9VEN - chains A and C of the 8 polymer chains in the assembly; structure by electron microscopy, 3.80 A resolution.

[Chain A (and C)]
Protein: Potassium voltage-gated channel subfamily KQT member 1
From: Homo sapiens
Notes: chain C of this document is another copy of the same molecule, construct and numbering; everything in this record applies to it too
UniProt: P51787 (KCNQ1_HUMAN); residue numbers follow UniProt; this construct covers 76-620
Chain sequence (546 residues; numbered 75 to 620; the number before each row is that of its first residue):
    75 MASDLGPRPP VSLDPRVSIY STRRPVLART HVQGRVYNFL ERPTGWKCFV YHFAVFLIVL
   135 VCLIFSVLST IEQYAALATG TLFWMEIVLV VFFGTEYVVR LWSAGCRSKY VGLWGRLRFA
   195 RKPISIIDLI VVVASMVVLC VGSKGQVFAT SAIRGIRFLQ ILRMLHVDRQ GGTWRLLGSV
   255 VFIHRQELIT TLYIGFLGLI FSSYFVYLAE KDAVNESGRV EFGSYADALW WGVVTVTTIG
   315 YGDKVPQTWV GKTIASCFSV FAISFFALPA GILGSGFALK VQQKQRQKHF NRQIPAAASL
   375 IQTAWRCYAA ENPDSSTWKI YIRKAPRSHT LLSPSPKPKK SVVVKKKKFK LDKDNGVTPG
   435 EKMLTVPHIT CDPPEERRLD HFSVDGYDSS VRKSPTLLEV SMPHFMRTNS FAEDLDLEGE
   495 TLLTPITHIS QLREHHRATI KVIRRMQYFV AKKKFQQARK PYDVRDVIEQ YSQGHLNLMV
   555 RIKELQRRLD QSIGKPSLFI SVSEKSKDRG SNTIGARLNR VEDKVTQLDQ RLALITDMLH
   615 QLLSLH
Unresolved in the structure: 75-103, 219-222, 397-505, 569-620
Construct notes: initiating methionine (75)
Small-molecule neighbours: PtdIns(4,5)P2 (PT5; [(2R)-1-octadecanoyloxy-3-[oxidanyl-[(1R,2R,3S,4R,5R,6S)-2,3,6-tris(oxidanyl)-4,5-diphosphonooxy-cyclohexyl]oxy-phospho ryl]oxy-propan-2-yl] (8Z)-icosa-5,8,11,14-tetraenoate): Arg181, Lys183, Tyr184, Lys196, Pro197, Ile198, Trp248, Arg249, Gly252
UniProt features mapped onto this chain:
  - region: Met238 to Gly246 (Interaction with KCNE3), Ala370 to Tyr382 (Interaction with CALM), Lys515 to Phe529 (Interaction with CALM), Pro535 to Leu572 (Interaction with KCNE1 C-terminus), Ile588 to Leu616 (Interaction with AKAP9), Gly589 to His620 (C-terminal assembly domain (tetramerization))
  - binding site (a 1,2-diacyl-sn-glycero-3-phospho-(1D-myo-inositol-4,5-bisphosphate)): Gln244
  - modified residue (Phosphoserine): Ser407, Ser409
  - glycosylation: Asn289 (N-linked (GlcNAc...) asparagine)
  - natural variant: Tyr111 (Y111C: In LQT1; uncertain significance), Glu115 (E115G: In LQT1), Pro117 (P117L: In LQT1; uncertain significance), Cys122 (C122Y: In LQT1), Phe127 (F127L: In LQT1; uncertain significance), Val133 (V133I: In LQT1), Leu134 (L134P: In LQT1; uncertain significance), Cys136 (C136F: In LQT1), Leu137 (L137F: In LQT1; uncertain significance), Ser140 (S140G: In ATFB3), Thr144 (T144A: In LQT1; uncertain significance), Glu146 (E146K: In LQT1; uncertain significance), 154 further natural variant entries in UniProt
  - mutagenesis: Arg231 (R231A: Strongly inhibits SLC5A3 transporter activity), Val324 (V324L: Has a voltage-gated potassium channel activity. Inhibition of voltage-gated potassium channel activity by KCNE4), Lys326 (K326R: Has a voltage-gated potassium channel activity. Disrupts KCNE4-mediated voltage-gated potassium channel activity inhibition), Thr327 (T327V: Has a voltage-gated potassium channel activity. Disrupts KCNE4-mediated voltage-gated potassium channel activity inhibition), Ile328 (I328L: Has a voltage-gated potassium channel activity. Inhibition of voltage-gated potassium channel activity by KCNE4), Ser338 (S338C: Inhibits voltage-gated potassium channel activity), Phe340 (F340C: Inhibits voltage-gated potassium channel activity), Ile375 (I375D: Reduced protein expression, probably due to misfolding and proteasomal degradation. No detectable electrophysiological activity. Reduced electrophysiological activity in the presence of KCNE1), Val516 (V516D: Reduced protein expression, probably due to misfolding and proteasomal degradation. Significantly reduced electrophysiological activity ...), Lys526 (K526N: Decreased interaction with PIP2 and calmodulin/CALM in the presence of calcium. Insensitive to gating modulation by calcified CALM. Impaired IKS current ...), Lys527 (K527N: Decreased interaction with PIP2 and calmodulin/CALM in the presence of calcium. Decreased interaction with PIP2 and CALM in the presence of calcium; when associated with N-526 ...), Gly589 (G589M: No effect), 4 further mutagenesis entries in UniProt

[Interface between chain A and chain C]
Pairs across the interface (72; chain A residue first):
  Ile257(A) - Val355(C)  hydrophobic
  Ile257(A) - Gln359(C)
  His258(A) - Val355(C)
  Glu261(A) - Phe351(C)
  Glu261(A) - Val355(C)
  Thr264(A) - Thr247(C)
  Thr264(A) - Leu250(C)
  Tyr267(A) - Met238(C)  hydrogen bond (side chain-backbone)
  Tyr267(A) - Leu239(C)
  Tyr267(A) - Val241(C)
  Ile268(A) - Trp248(C)  hydrophobic
  Ile268(A) - Leu251(C)  hydrophobic
  Leu271(A) - Met238(C)  hydrophobic
  Leu271(A) - Leu239(C)  hydrophobic
  Leu271(A) - Trp248(C)  hydrophobic
  Ile274(A) - Ile235(C)  hydrophobic
  Phe275(A) - Phe232(C)  hydrophobic
  Phe275(A) - Ile235(C)  hydrophobic
  Tyr278(A) - Arg228(C)
  Tyr278(A) - Arg231(C)
  Tyr281(A) - Thr144(C)
  Ser298(A) - Thr144(C)
  Ser298(A) - Ile145(C)
  Tyr299(A) - Val141(C)  hydrophobic
  Tyr299(A) - Thr144(C)
  Trp305(A) - Tyr315(C)  hydrogen bond
  Thr309(A) - Ile313(C)
  Thr309(A) - Tyr315(C)  hydrogen bond
  Thr312(A) - Thr312(C)
  Ile313(A) - Ile313(C)
  Gly314(A) - Ile313(C)
  Gly314(A) - Gly314(C)
  Gly316(A) - Tyr315(C)
  Val319(A) - Tyr315(C)  hydrophobic
  Val319(A) - Asp317(C)
  Lys326(A) - Asp301(C)  salt bridge
  Lys326(A) - Trp304(C)
  Ser330(A) - Trp304(C)
  Ser330(A) - Val307(C)
  Ser333(A) - Thr311(C)  hydrogen bond
  Ser333(A) - Ile313(C)
  Val334(A) - Phe340(C)  hydrophobic
  Ile337(A) - Thr311(C)
  Ser338(A) - Phe340(C)
  Phe339(A) - Leu251(C)  hydrophobic
  Leu342(A) - Leu347(C)  hydrophobic
  Ile346(A) - Gly348(C)
  Ile346(A) - Phe351(C)  hydrophobic
  Ser349(A) - Ser349(C)  hydrogen bond
  Ser349(A) - Ala352(C)
  Gln357(A) - Gln356(C)
  Val538(A) - Asp537(C)
  Val538(A) - Val541(C)  hydrophobic
  Ile542(A) - Tyr536(C)  hydrophobic
  Ile542(A) - Asp540(C)
  Ile542(A) - Gln544(C)  hydrogen bond (backbone-side chain)
  Tyr545(A) - Gln544(C)
  Tyr545(A) - Tyr545(C)  hydrogen bond (side chain-backbone)
  Tyr545(A) - Gly548(C)
  Tyr545(A) - His549(C)  hydrogen bond (side chain-backbone)
  Ser546(A) - Gln544(C)
  His549(A) - Gly548(C)
  Leu552(A) - Leu552(C)  hydrophobic
  Met553(A) - Arg555(C)
  Ile556(A) - Leu552(C)  hydrophobic
  Ile556(A) - Arg555(C)
  Lys557(A) - Arg555(C)
  Gln560(A) - Arg555(C)
  Gln560(A) - Leu559(C)
  Gln560(A) - Arg562(C)  hydrogen bond
  Leu563(A) - Arg562(C)
  Ile567(A) - Ser566(C)
Also at the interface, not in a pair above, chain A (60 interface residues in all): Gln260, Phe270, Phe279, Gly297, Ala300, Leu303, Tyr315, Lys318, Ala329, Ala341, Gly345, Gly350, Leu353, Arg539, Val541, Leu559, Asp564
Also at the interface, not in a pair above, chain C (53 interface residues in all): Leu137, Leu236, Pro343, Ala344, Leu353, Lys354, Ile556, Leu563

[Summary]
Chain A and chain C form an interface of 60 and 53 residues respectively; the contacts include 9 hydrogen
bonds and 1 salt bridge. Polar pairs include Lys326(A)-Asp301(C), Tyr267(A)-Met238(C) and Trp305(A)-Tyr315(C).
Chain A binds PtdIns(4,5)P2.
Both chains are Potassium voltage-gated channel subfamily KQT member 1 (Homo sapiens). Entry 9VEN (structure
of human KCNQ1-CaM-PIP2 complex with bent conformation) was determined by electron microscopy together with
9WD8 and 9VEO from the same study.
